PDB entry 6VOK | electron microscopy, 3.85 A resolution | chains A and D of the 9 polymer chains in the assembly

== Chain A ==
Protein: ATP synthase subunit alpha, chloroplastic
Source organism: Spinacia oleracea
Notes: EC 7.1.2.2
UniProt: P06450 (ATPA_SPIOL); residue numbers follow UniProt; this construct covers 1-507
Amino-acid sequence (507 residues; row label = number of the first residue in the row):
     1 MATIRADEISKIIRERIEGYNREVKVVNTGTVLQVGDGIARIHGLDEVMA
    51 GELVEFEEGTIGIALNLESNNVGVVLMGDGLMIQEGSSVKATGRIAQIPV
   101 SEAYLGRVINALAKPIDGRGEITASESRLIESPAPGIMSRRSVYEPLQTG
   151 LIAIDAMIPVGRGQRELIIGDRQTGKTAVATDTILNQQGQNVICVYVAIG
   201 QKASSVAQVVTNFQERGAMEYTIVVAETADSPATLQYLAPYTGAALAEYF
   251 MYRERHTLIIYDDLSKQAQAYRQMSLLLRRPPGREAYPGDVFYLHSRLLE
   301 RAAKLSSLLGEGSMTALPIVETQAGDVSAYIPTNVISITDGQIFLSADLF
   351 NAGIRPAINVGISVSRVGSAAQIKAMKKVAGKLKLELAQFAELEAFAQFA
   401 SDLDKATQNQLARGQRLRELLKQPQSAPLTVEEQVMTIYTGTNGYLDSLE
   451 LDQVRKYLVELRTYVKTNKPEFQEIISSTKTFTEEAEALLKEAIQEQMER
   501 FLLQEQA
Not modelled in the structure: 1-6, 505-507
Residues lining bound ligands: ATP (adenosine-5'-triphosphate): Asp171, Arg172, Gln173, Thr174, Gly175, Lys176, Thr177, Ala178, Phe350, Arg355, Pro356, Gln423, Pro424, Gln425
UniProt features mapped onto this chain:
  - binding site (ATP): Gly170 to Thr177
  - site: Ser363 (Required for activity)

== Chain D ==
Protein: ATP synthase subunit beta, chloroplastic
Source organism: Spinacia oleracea
Notes: EC 7.1.2.2
UniProt: P00825 (ATPB_SPIOL); residue numbers follow UniProt; this construct covers 1-498
Amino-acid sequence (498 residues; each row starts with the number of its first residue):
     1 MRINPTTSDPGVSTLEKKNLGRIAQIIGPVLDVAFPPGKMPNIYNALIVK
    51 GRDTAGQPMNVTCEVQQLLGNNRVRAVAMSATDGLTRGMEVIDTGAPLSV
   101 PVGGATLGRIFNVLGEPVDNLGPVDTRTTSPIHRSAPAFTQLDTKLSIFE
   151 TGIKVVDLLAPYRRGGKIGLFGGAGVGKTVLIMELINNIAKAHGGVSVFG
   201 GVGERTREGNDLYMEMKESGVINEQNIAESKVALVYGQMNEPPGARMRVG
   251 LTALTMAEYFRDVNEQDVLLFIDNIFRFVQAGSEVSALLGRMPSAVGYQP
   301 TLSTEMGSLQERITSTKEGSITSIQAVYVPADDLTDPAPATTFAHLDATT
   351 VLSRGLAAKGIYPAVDPLDSTSTMLQPRIVGEEHYEIAQRVKETLQRYKE
   401 LQDIIAILGLDELSEEDRLTVARARKIERFLSQPFFVAEVFTGSPGKYVG
   451 LAETIRGFQLILSGELDSLPEQAFYLVGNIDEATAKAMNLEMESKLKK
Not modelled in the structure: 1-16, 497-498
Residues lining bound ligands:
  - ADP (adenosine-5'-diphosphate): Gly173, Ala174, Gly175, Val176, Gly177, Lys178, Thr179, Val180, Arg205, Glu208, Tyr362, Pro363, Phe435, Ala438, Phe441, Thr442
  - ATP (adenosine-5'-triphosphate): Ser372, Thr373, Gln376, Tyr385
UniProt features mapped onto this chain:
  - binding site (ATP): Gly172 to Thr179

== Interface between chain A and chain D ==
Residue-residue contacts (78):
  Leu33(A) - Gly70(D)  hydrogen bond (backbone-backbone)
  Gln34(A) - Leu68(D)
  Gln34(A) - Leu69(D)
  Val35(A) - Ile43(D)
  Val35(A) - Leu68(D)  hydrogen bond (backbone-backbone)
  Gly36(A) - Gln67(D)
  Asp37(A) - Gln66(D)
  Asp37(A) - Gln67(D)
  Asp37(A) - Arg291(D)  salt bridge
  Gly80(A) - Ile43(D)
  Leu81(A) - Asn42(D)
  Leu81(A) - Ile43(D)  hydrogen bond (backbone-backbone)
  Leu81(A) - Tyr44(D)  hydrophobic
  Met82(A) - Asn42(D)
  Gln84(A) - Met40(D)
  Gln84(A) - Asn42(D)  hydrogen bond
  Glu85(A) - Met40(D)
  Glu85(A) - Leu68(D)
  Ile116(A) - Phe139(D)  hydrophobic
  Arg172(A) - Phe343(D)
  Gln173(A) - Thr371(D)
  Gln173(A) - Ser372(D)
  Lys202(A) - Glu311(D)
  Lys202(A) - Ala344(D)
  Lys202(A) - His345(D)
  Lys202(A) - Leu346(D)
  Lys202(A) - Asp347(D)  salt bridge
  Ala203(A) - Phe139(D)
  Ala203(A) - Leu142(D)
  Ser204(A) - Leu142(D)
  Ser204(A) - Thr314(D)
  Val206(A) - Phe139(D)  hydrophobic
  Ala207(A) - Phe139(D)
  Ala207(A) - Leu142(D)  hydrophobic
  Gln208(A) - Leu146(D)
  Ala229(A) - Thr304(D)
  Ala229(A) - Gly307(D)
  Ala229(A) - His345(D)
  Asp230(A) - Ala136(D)
  Asp230(A) - Gly307(D)
  Asp230(A) - Ser308(D)
  Asp230(A) - Glu311(D)
  Ser231(A) - Thr304(D)  hydrogen bond (backbone-side chain)
  Pro232(A) - Thr304(D)
  Lys266(A) - Ser303(D)
  Gln269(A) - Ser303(D)
  Arg272(A) - Ser294(D)  hydrogen bond
  Arg272(A) - Ala295(D)
  Gln273(A) - Pro300(D)  hydrogen bond (side chain-backbone)
  Gln273(A) - Thr301(D)
  Gln273(A) - Ser303(D)
  Gln273(A) - Thr304(D)
  Leu276(A) - Met292(D)
  Leu276(A) - Pro293(D)
  Leu276(A) - Ser294(D)
  Leu277(A) - Arg291(D)
  Leu277(A) - Pro300(D)  hydrophobic
  Arg279(A) - Gly290(D)  hydrogen bond (side chain-backbone)
  Arg279(A) - Met292(D)
  Arg280(A) - Met292(D)
  Pro282(A) - Met292(D)
  Ala286(A) - Ser294(D)
  Ala286(A) - Ala295(D)
  Gln323(A) - Leu334(D)
  Gln323(A) - Thr335(D)
  Gln323(A) - Ala340(D)
  Ala324(A) - Thr335(D)
  Asp348(A) - Gln396(D)  hydrogen bond
  Asn351(A) - Leu368(D)  hydrogen bond (side chain-backbone)
  Asn351(A) - Lys392(D)
  Asn351(A) - Glu393(D)
  Asn351(A) - Gln396(D)
  Ala352(A) - Glu393(D)  hydrogen bond (backbone-side chain)
  Gly353(A) - Glu393(D)  hydrogen bond (backbone-side chain)
  Gln398(A) - Glu412(D)  hydrogen bond (side chain-backbone)
  Gln398(A) - Leu413(D)
  Gln398(A) - Ser414(D)  hydrogen bond (side chain-backbone)
  Gln398(A) - Asp417(D)
Other interface residues (no listed pair), chain A (48 interface residues in all): Val108, Gln201, Thr211, Ala233, Gln236, Glu285, Arg355, Gln425
Other interface residues (no listed pair), chain D (53 interface residues in all): Pro41, Thr144, Lys167, Thr349, Asp369, Thr373, Gln376, Gln389

== In short ==
48 residues of chain A and 53 residues of chain D are in contact; the contacts include 14 hydrogen bonds and 2
salt bridges. Polar pairs include Asp37(A)-Arg291(D), Lys202(A)-Asp347(D) and Gln84(A)-Asn42(D). ATP is bound
between chain A and chain D. Chain D binds ADP.
Here chain A is ATP synthase subunit alpha, chloroplastic and chain D is ATP synthase subunit beta,
chloroplastic, both from Spinacia oleracea. Entry 6VOK (Chloroplast ATP synthase (R3, CF1)) was determined by
electron microscopy, deposited together with 6VM1, 6VM4, 6VMB, 6VMD, 6VMG, 6VOF and 8 further entries.
